5C44 - chains B and U of the 15 polymer chains in the assembly; structure by X-ray diffraction, 3.95 A resolution.

# Chain B
Molecule: DNA-directed RNA polymerase II subunit RPB2
From: Saccharomyces cerevisiae (strain ATCC 204508 / S288c)
Notes: EC 2.7.7.6
UniProt: P08518 (RPB2_YEAST); residues 1-1224 here = UniProt positions 1-1224
Sequence (1224 residues; each row starts with the number of its first residue):
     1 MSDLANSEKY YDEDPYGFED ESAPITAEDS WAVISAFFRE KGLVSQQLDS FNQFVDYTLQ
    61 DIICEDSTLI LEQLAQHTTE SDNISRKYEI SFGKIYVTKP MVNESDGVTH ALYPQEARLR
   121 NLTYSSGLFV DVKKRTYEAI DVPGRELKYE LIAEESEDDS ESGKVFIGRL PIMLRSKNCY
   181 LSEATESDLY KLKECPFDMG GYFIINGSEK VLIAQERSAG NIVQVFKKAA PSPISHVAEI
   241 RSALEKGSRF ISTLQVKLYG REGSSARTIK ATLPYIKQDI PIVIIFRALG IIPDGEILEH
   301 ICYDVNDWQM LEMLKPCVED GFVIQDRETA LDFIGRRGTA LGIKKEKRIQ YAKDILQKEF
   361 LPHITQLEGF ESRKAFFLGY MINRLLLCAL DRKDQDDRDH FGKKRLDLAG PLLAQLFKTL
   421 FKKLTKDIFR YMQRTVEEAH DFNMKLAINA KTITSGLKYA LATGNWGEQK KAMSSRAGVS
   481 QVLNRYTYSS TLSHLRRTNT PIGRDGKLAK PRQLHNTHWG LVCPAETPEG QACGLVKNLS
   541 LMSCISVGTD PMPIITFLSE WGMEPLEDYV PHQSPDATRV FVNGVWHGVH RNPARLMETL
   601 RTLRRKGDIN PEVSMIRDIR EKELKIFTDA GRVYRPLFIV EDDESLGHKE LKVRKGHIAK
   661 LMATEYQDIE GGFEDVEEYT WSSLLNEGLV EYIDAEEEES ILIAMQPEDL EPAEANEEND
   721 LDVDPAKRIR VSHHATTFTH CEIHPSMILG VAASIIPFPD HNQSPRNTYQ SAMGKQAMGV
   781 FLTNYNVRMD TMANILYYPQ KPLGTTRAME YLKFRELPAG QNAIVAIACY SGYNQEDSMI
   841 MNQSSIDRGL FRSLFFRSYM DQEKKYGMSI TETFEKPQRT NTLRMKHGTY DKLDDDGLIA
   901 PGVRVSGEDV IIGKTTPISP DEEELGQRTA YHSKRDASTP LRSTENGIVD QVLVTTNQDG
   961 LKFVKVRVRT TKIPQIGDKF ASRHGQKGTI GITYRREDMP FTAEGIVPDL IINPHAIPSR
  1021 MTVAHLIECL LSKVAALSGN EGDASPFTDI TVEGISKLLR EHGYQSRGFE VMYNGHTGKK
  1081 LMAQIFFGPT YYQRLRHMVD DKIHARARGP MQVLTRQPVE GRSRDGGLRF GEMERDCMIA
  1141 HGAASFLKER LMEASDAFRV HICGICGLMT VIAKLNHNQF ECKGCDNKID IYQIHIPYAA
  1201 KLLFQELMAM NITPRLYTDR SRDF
Not modelled in the structure: 1-19, 153-158, 248, 262-263, 270, 337-340, 344-347, 507-509, 669-677, 715-725, 731-734, 927-928

# Chain U
Molecule: Synthetic DNA
Sequence (53 nucleotides; numbered 1 to 53; the number before each row is that of its first residue):
     1 CCTACCGATA AGCAGACGAT CCTCTCGAAC CACGGACTCT TTATATACAA GCG
Not modelled in the structure: 1, 29-53

# Chain B / chain U interface
Contacting residue pairs (18):
  Ser-208(B) / DG27(U)  hydrogen bond to the phosphate
  Lys-210(B) / DG27(U)  salt bridge to the phosphate
  Thr-463(B) / DA28(U)  phosphate contact
  Thr-791(B) / DC26(U)  hydrogen bond to the phosphate
  Arg-857(B) / DT25(U)  salt bridge to the phosphate
  Arg-942(B) / DC24(U)  salt bridge to the phosphate
  Asp-1101(B) / DT23(U)  phosphate contact
  Asp-1101(B) / DC24(U)  phosphate contact
  Gly-1121(B) / DT23(U)  phosphate contact
  Arg-1122(B) / DT23(U)  hydrogen bond to the phosphate
  Arg-1122(B) / DC24(U)  salt bridge to the phosphate
  Ser-1123(B) / DC24(U)  hydrogen bond to the phosphate
  Leu-1128(B) / DC22(U)  phosphate contact
  Arg-1129(B) / DC21(U)  salt bridge to the phosphate
  Arg-1129(B) / DC22(U)  hydrogen bond to the phosphate
  Gly-1131(B) / DC21(U)  phosphate contact
  Met-1133(B) / DT20(U)  sugar contact
  Glu-1134(B) / DC21(U)  sugar contact
Also at the interface, not in a pair above, chain B (21 interface residues in all): Ile-205, Tyr-459, Ala-462, Lys-1102, Gly-1127, Glu-1132

# Overview
The interface between chain B and chain U involves 21 residues on one side and 9 on the other; the contacts
include 5 hydrogen bonds and 5 salt bridges. Among the polar pairs are Ser-208(B)/DG27(U), Thr-791(B)/DC26(U)
and Arg-1122(B)/DT23(U).
Here chain B is DNA-directed RNA polymerase II subunit RPB2 (Saccharomyces cerevisiae (strain ATCC 204508 /
S288c)) and chain U is Synthetic DNA. Entry 5C44 (Crystal structure of a transcribing RNA Polymerase II
complex reveals a complete transcription bubble) was determined by X-ray diffraction, deposited together with
5C3E, 5C4A, 5C4J and 5C4X.
